Entry 8PM2 (electron microscopy, 2.92 A resolution); this record covers chains A and N of the 5 polymer chains in the assembly.

Chain A:
Molecule: Guanine nucleotide-binding protein G(s) subunit alpha isoforms short
From: Homo sapiens
Amino-acid sequence (249 residues; numbered 5 to 394; 141 numbers in that range are skipped by the numbering (no residue carries them; nothing is unmodelled there); the number before each row is that of its first residue):
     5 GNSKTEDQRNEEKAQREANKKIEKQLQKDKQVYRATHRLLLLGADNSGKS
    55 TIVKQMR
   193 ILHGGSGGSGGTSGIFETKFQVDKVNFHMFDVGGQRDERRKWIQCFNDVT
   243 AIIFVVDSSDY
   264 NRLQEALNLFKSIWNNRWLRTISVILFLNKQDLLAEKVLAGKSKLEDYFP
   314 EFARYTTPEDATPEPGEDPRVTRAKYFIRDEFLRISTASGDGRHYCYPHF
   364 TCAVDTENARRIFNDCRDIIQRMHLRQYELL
Not modelled in the structure: 5-11, 193-205

Chain N:
Molecule: Nanobody 35
From: Lama glama
Notes: antibody fragment or engineered binder
Amino-acid sequence (156 residues; row label = number of the first residue in the row; numbers below 1 keep their minus sign (Met-21 is residue -21)):
   -21 MKYLLPTAAAGLLLLAAQPAMAQVQLQESGGGLVQPGGSLRLSCAASGFT
    29 FSNYKMNWVRQAPGKGLEWVSDISQSGASISYTGSVKGRFTISRDNAKNT
    79 LYLQMNSLKPEDTAVYYCARCPAPFTRDCFDVTSTTYAYRGQGTQVTVSS
   129 HHHHHH
Not modelled in the structure: -21 to 0, 127-134
Disulfides: Cys22-Cys96, Cys99-Cys107

Chain A / chain N interface:
Contacting residue pairs (26; chain A residue first):
  Asp229(A) - Ser112(N)
  Glu230(A) - Asp109(N)
  Glu230(A) - Ser112(N)  hydrogen bond
  Glu230(A) - Thr114(N)
  Glu230(A) - Tyr115(N)
  Arg231(A) - Phe108(N)
  Arg231(A) - Asp109(N)  hydrogen bond (backbone-side chain)
  Arg232(A) - Pro100(N)
  Arg232(A) - Asp109(N)  salt bridge
  Arg232(A) - Tyr115(N)
  Gln267(A) - Trp47(N)
  Gln267(A) - Thr61(N)
  Gln267(A) - Gly62(N)
  Asn271(A) - Trp47(N)
  Leu272(A) - Phe108(N)  hydrophobic
  Ser275(A) - Asp106(N)
  Ser275(A) - Cys107(N)  hydrogen bond (side chain-backbone)
  Ser275(A) - Phe108(N)
  Ile276(A) - Phe108(N)
  Asn278(A) - Arg105(N)  hydrogen bond
  Asn278(A) - Asp106(N)
  Asn279(A) - Asp106(N)  hydrogen bond (backbone-side chain)
  Asn279(A) - Phe108(N)
  Tyr311(A) - Gly62(N)
  Tyr311(A) - Ser63(N)
  Pro313(A) - Gly62(N)
Also at the interface, not in a pair above, chain A (19 interface residues in all): Arg228, Glu268, Lys274, Arg280, Asp310, Ser352
Also at the interface, not in a pair above, chain N (17 interface residues in all): Leu45, Ser59, Thr111, Tyr117

Summary:
The interface between chain A and chain N involves 19 residues on one side and 17 on the other, with 5
hydrogen bonds and 1 salt bridge. Polar contacts include Arg232(A)-Asp109(N), Glu230(A)-Ser112(N) and
Arg231(A)-Asp109(N).
Chain A is Guanine nucleotide-binding protein G(s) subunit alpha isoforms short (Homo sapiens) and chain N is
Nanobody 35 (Lama glama); the structure, Structure of the murine trace amine-associated receptor TAAR7f bound
to N,N-dimethylcyclohexylamine (DMCH) in complex with mini-Gs ..., was determined by electron microscopy.
